PDB entry 6IEY | X-ray diffraction, 2.10 A resolution | chains B and A

Chain B:
Molecule: Esterase
From: uncultured bacterium
Notes: EC 3.1.1.1
UniProt: G3CR02 (G3CR02_9BACT); aligned to UniProt positions 1-307 over residues 1-305 (the alignment contains insertions or deletions, so no single offset holds)
Chain sequence (317 residues; numbered 1 to 315 plus 2 insertion-coded residues; the number before each row is that of its first residue; a row labelled like 270A-270B holds insertion residues (270A, then the next letters in order)):
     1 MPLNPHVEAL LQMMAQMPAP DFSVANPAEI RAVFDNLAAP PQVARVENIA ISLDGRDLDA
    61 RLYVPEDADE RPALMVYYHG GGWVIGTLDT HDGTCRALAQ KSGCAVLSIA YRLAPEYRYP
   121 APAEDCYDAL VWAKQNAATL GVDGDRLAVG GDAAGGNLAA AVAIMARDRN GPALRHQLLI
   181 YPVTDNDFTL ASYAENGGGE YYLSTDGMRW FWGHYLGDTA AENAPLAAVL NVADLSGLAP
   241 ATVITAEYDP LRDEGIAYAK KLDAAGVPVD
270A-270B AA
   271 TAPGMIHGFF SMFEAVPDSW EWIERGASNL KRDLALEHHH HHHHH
Disordered / not traced: 308-315
Construct notes: engineered mutation Ala-153 (Ser156 in G3CR02); expression tag (306-315)
Ligand contacts: chloramphenicol (CLM): Phe-34, Leu-37, Ala-38

Chain A:
Molecule: Esterase
From: uncultured bacterium
Notes: EC 3.1.1.1
UniProt: G3CR02 (G3CR02_9BACT); aligned to UniProt positions 1-307 over residues 1-307 (the alignment contains insertions or deletions, so no single offset holds)
Chain sequence (317 residues; row label = number of the first residue in the row):
     1 MPLNPHVEAL LQMMAQMPAP DFSVANPAEI RAVFDNLAAP PQVARVENIA ISLDGRDLDA
    61 RLYVPEDADE RPALMVYYHG GGWVIGTLDT HDGTCRALAQ KSGCAVLSIA YRLAPEYRYP
   121 APAEDCYDAL VWAKQNAATL GVDGDRLAVG GDAAGGNLAA AVAIMARDRN GPALRHQLLI
   181 YPVTDNDFTL ASYAENGGGE YYLSTDGMRW FWGHYLGDTA AENAPLAAVL NVADLSGLAP
   241 ATVITAEYDP LRDEGIAYAK KLDAAGVPVD AATAPGMIHG FFSMFEAVPD SWEWIERGAS
   301 NLKRDLALEH HHHHHHH
Disordered / not traced: 20-26, 315-317
Construct notes: engineered mutation Ala-153 (Ser156 in G3CR02); expression tag (308-317)
Ligand contacts: chloramphenicol (CLM): Gly-81, Gly-82, Ile-85, Thr-90, His-91, Asp-152, Ala-153, Tyr-181, Tyr-202, Leu-203, Phe-211, His-279, Gly-280, Ser-283, Met-284

Interface between chain B and chain A:
Contacting residue pairs (93):
  Met-1(B) with Glu-247(A), hydrogen bond (backbone-side chain); Tyr-248(A), hydrogen bond (backbone-side chain); Pro-275(A), hydrophobic
  Pro-2(B) with Tyr-248(A); Gly-276(A)
  Leu-3(B) with Tyr-201(A), hydrophobic; Tyr-248(A); Gly-276(A); Ile-278(A), hydrophobic
  Asn-4(B) with Gly-276(A), hydrogen bond (backbone-backbone); Val-288(A); Asp-290(A), hydrogen bond
  Pro-5(B) with Gln-16(A), hydrogen bond (backbone-side chain)
  His-6(B) with Gln-16(A), hydrogen bond (side chain-backbone); Asp-290(A), salt bridge
  Val-7(B) with Met-277(A), hydrophobic; Ile-278(A), hydrophobic; Val-288(A), hydrophobic
  Ala-9(B) with Met-13(A); Gln-16(A)
  Leu-10(B) with Met-284(A), hydrophobic; Ala-287(A), hydrophobic
  Leu-11(B) with Glu-200(A); Ile-278(A), hydrophobic
  Met-13(B) with Ala-9(A); Leu-10(A); Met-13(A), hydrophobic
  Met-14(B) with Tyr-202(A), hydrophobic
  Gln-16(B) with His-6(A), hydrogen bond (backbone-side chain)
  Met-17(B) with His-6(A)
  Ala-25(B) with Trp-210(A), hydrogen bond (backbone-side chain)
  Asn-26(B) with Trp-210(A)
  Pro-27(B) with Pro-115(A); Trp-210(A); His-214(A)
  Ile-30(B) with Ile-85(A), hydrophobic; Trp-210(A), hydrophobic
  Arg-31(B) with Val-84(A), hydrogen bond (side chain-backbone); Ile-85(A); Leu-113(A); Ala-114(A), hydrogen bond (side chain-backbone); Glu-116(A), salt bridge
  Phe-34(B) with Ile-85(A), hydrophobic; Gly-86(A); Thr-90(A); Tyr-202(A)
  Asp-35(B) with Thr-87(A); Thr-90(A)
  Leu-37(B) with Tyr-202(A)
  Ala-38(B) with Thr-90(A)
  Ala-39(B) with Asp-89(A); Thr-90(A)
  Pro-40(B) with Asp-89(A)
  Val-84(B) with Arg-31(A), hydrogen bond (backbone-side chain)
  Ile-85(B) with Arg-31(A); Phe-34(A), hydrophobic; Asp-35(A)
  Gly-86(B) with Asp-35(A), hydrogen bond (backbone-side chain)
  Thr-87(B) with Asp-35(A); Gln-42(A), hydrogen bond
  Asp-89(B) with Pro-40(A); Gln-42(A); Arg-96(A), salt bridge
  Thr-90(B) with Asp-35(A); Ala-39(A)
  Leu-113(B) with Arg-31(A)
  Ala-114(B) with Arg-31(A), hydrogen bond (backbone-side chain)
  Pro-115(B) with Pro-27(A), hydrophobic
  Glu-116(B) with Arg-31(A), salt bridge
  Glu-200(B) with Leu-11(A)
  Tyr-202(B) with Met-14(A), hydrophobic
  Trp-210(B) with Ile-30(A), hydrophobic
  Glu-247(B) with Met-1(A), hydrogen bond (side chain-backbone)
  Tyr-248(B) with Met-1(A), hydrogen bond (side chain-backbone); Pro-2(A); Leu-3(A), hydrophobic
  Pro-273(B) with Met-1(A), hydrophobic
  Gly-274(B) with Pro-2(A); Leu-3(A); Asn-4(A), hydrogen bond (backbone-backbone)
  Met-275(B) with Val-7(A), hydrophobic
  Ile-276(B) with Leu-3(A), hydrophobic; Val-7(A), hydrophobic; Leu-11(A), hydrophobic
  Met-282(B) with Leu-10(A), hydrophobic
  Ala-285(B) with His-6(A); Leu-10(A), hydrophobic
  Val-286(B) with Asn-4(A); His-6(A); Val-7(A), hydrophobic
  Pro-287(B) with His-6(A)
  Asp-288(B) with Asn-4(A), hydrogen bond; His-6(A), salt bridge
Also at the interface, not in a pair above, chain B (52 interface residues in all): Asn-48, Tyr-201, His-214
Also at the interface, not in a pair above, chain A (53 interface residues in all): Met-17, Pro-18, Pro-41, Val-43, Val-46, His-91, Pro-289

In short:
52 residues of chain B and 53 residues of chain A are in contact; the contacts include 18 hydrogen bonds and 5
salt bridges. Among the polar pairs are His-6(B)/Asp-290(A), Arg-31(B)/Glu-116(A) and Asp-89(B)/Arg-96(A).
Chloramphenicol is bound between chain B and chain A.
Chain B and chain A are both Esterase (uncultured bacterium); the structure, Crystal structure of
Chloramphenicol-Metabolizaing Enzyme EstDL136-Chloramphenicol complex, was determined by X-ray diffraction
(same publication as 6AAE).
